Entry 6EI0 (X-ray diffraction, 1.34 A resolution); this record covers chains Q and U of the 4 polymer chains in the assembly.

== Chain Q (and U) ==
Name: Cytosolic copper storage protein (Ccsp)
Organism: Streptomyces lividans 1326
Notes: chain U of this document is another copy of the same molecule, construct and numbering; everything in this record applies to it too
Reference sequence: A0A1H2BDT0 (A0A1H2BDT0_9ACTN); residues 20-138 here correspond to UniProt positions 17-135 (UniProt number = residue number - 3)
Chain sequence (119 residues; numbered 20 to 138; the number before each row is that of its first residue):
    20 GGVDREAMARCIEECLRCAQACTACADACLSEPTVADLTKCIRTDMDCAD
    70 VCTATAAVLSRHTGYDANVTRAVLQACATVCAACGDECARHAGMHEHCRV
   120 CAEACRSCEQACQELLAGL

== How chain Q and chain U interact ==
Residue-residue contacts - 11 pairs, chain Q then chain U:
  D46(Q) with R62(U), salt bridge
  L49(Q) with T58(U); R62(U)
  S50(Q) with R62(U), hydrogen bond
  V54(Q) with A55(U), hydrophobic
  A55(Q) with V54(U), hydrophobic
  T58(Q) with L49(U)
  R62(Q) with D46(U), salt bridge; L49(U); S50(U), hydrogen bond
  M65(Q) with M65(U), hydrophobic
Interface residues without a listed pair, chain Q (9 interface residues in all): I61
Interface residues without a listed pair, chain U (9 interface residues in all): I61

== Overview ==
Chain Q and chain U each contribute 9 residues to their interface; the contacts include 2 hydrogen bonds and 2
salt bridges. Polar contacts include D46(Q)-R62(U) and S50(Q)-R62(U).
Both chains are Cytosolic copper storage protein (Ccsp) (Streptomyces lividans 1326). Entry 6EI0 (Cytosolic
copper storage protein Csp from Streptomyces lividans: apo form) was determined by X-ray diffraction (same
publication as 6EK9).
